Entry 8DO1 (electron microscopy, 3.01 A resolution); this record covers chains A and C of the 3 polymer chains in the assembly.

[Chain A]
Name: Protein transport protein Sec61 subunit alpha isoform 1
Source organism: Homo sapiens
Reference sequence: P61619 (S61A1_HUMAN); numbering as in UniProt (aligned over 1-476)
Amino-acid sequence (476 residues; row label = number of the first residue in the row):
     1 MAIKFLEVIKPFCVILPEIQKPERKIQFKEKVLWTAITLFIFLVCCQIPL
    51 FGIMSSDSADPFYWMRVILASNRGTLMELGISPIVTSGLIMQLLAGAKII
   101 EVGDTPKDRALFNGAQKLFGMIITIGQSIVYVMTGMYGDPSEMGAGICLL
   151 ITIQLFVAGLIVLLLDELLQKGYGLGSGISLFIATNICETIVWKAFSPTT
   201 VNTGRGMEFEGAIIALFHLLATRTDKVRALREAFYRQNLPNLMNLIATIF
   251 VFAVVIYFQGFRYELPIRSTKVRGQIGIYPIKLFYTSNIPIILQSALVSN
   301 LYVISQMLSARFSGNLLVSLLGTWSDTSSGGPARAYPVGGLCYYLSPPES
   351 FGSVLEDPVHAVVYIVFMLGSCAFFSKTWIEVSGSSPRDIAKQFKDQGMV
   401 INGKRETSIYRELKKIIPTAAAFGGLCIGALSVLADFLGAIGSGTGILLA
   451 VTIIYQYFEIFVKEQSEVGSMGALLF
Unresolved in the structure: 1-2, 326-333, 469-476
Construct notes: conflict Tyr263 (Val in P61619), Pro387 (Ala in P61619), Arg388 (Lys in P61619), Ile390 (Val in P61619), Asp396 (Glu in P61619), Gly398 (Gln in P61619), Lys414 (Asn in P61619), Lys415 (Arg in P61619), Ile416 (Tyr in P61619); engineered mutation Glu264 (Asp in P61619), Arg268 (Lys in P61619), Thr270 (Ala in P61619), Lys271 (Arg in P61619), Val272 (Tyr in P61619), Ile276 (Tyr in P61619), Gly277 (Asn in P61619), Ile278 (Thr in P61619), Phe394 (Leu in P61619), Ile401 (Met in P61619), Asn402 (Arg in P61619), Lys404 (His in P61619), Ile409 (Met in P61619), Tyr410 (Val in P61619), Arg411 (His in P61619)
Ligand contacts: Ipomoeassin F (SXF; [(1S,3R,4S,5R,6R,8R,10S,23R,24R,25R,26R)-5-acetyloxy-6-methyl-4,26-bis(oxidanyl)-17,20-bis(oxidanylidene)-10-pentyl-24-[(E)-3-phenylprop-2-enoyl]oxy-2,7,9,21,27-pentaoxatricyclo[21.3.1.03,8]heptacosan-25-yl] (E)-2-methylbut-2-enoate): Phe62, Met65, Ile68, Leu69, Leu79, Ile81, Ser82, Val85, Thr86, Gly88, Leu89, Gln92, Ile123, Gly126, Gln127, Val130, Tyr131, Ile183, Ile289, Ile292, Leu293, Ala296, Leu297, Asn300, Trp379, Leu449
UniProt features mapped onto this chain:
  - natural variant: Val67 (V67G: In ADTKD5), Val85 (V85D: In CVID15), Gln92 (Q92R: In SCN11), Thr185 (T185A: In ADTKD5), Glu381 to Phe476 (deletion: In CVID15)
  - mutagenesis: Tyr344 (Y344H: Reduces cotranslational translocation of APLN precursor/preproapelin)
What the authors report for this chain:
  - binding site for Ipomoeassin F: Gln127, Asn300
  - mutagenesis - Q127A, Q127L, N300A, N300L: decreased binding to Ipomoeassin F
  - mutagenesis - Q127L, N300L: decreased binding to ipomoeassin F
  - mutagenesis - Q127L, N300L: decreased binding to cotransin CP2
  - mutagenesis - Q127L, N300L: decreased binding to decatransin

[Chain C]
Name: Protein transport protein Sec61 subunit beta
Source organism: Homo sapiens
Reference sequence: P60468 (SC61B_HUMAN); residue numbers follow UniProt; this construct covers 1-96
Amino-acid sequence (96 residues; row label = number of the first residue in the row):
     1 MPGPTPSGTNVGSSGRSPSKAVAARAAGSTVRQRKNASCGTRSAGRTTSA
    51 GTGGMWRFYTEDSPGLKVGPVPVLVMSLLFIASVFMLHIWGKYTRS
Unresolved in the structure: 1-64
UniProt features mapped onto this chain:
  - modified residue: Pro2 (N-acetylproline), Ser7 (Phosphoserine), Thr9 (Phosphothreonine), Ser13 (Phosphoserine), Ser14 (Phosphoserine), Ser17 (Phosphoserine)
  - lipidation: Cys39 (S-palmitoyl cysteine)
  - mutagenesis: Cys39 (C39S: Abolishes S-acylation)

[How chain A and chain C interact]
Contacting residue pairs (40):
  Val14(A) - Gly65(C)
  Leu16(A) - Gly65(C)
  Leu16(A) - Leu66(C)
  Pro17(A) - Leu66(C)
  Glu18(A) - Gly65(C)
  Glu18(A) - Leu66(C)  hydrogen bond (backbone-backbone)
  Glu18(A) - Lys67(C)
  Glu18(A) - Val68(C)  hydrogen bond (backbone-backbone)
  Ile19(A) - Val68(C)
  Ile19(A) - Val73(C)  hydrophobic
  Gln20(A) - Lys67(C)
  Gln20(A) - Val68(C)  hydrogen bond (backbone-backbone)
  Gln20(A) - Gly69(C)
  Trp34(A) - Pro70(C)  hydrophobic
  Ile37(A) - Leu74(C)  hydrophobic
  Ile41(A) - Leu74(C)  hydrophobic
  Ile41(A) - Ser77(C)
  Val44(A) - Ile81(C)  hydrophobic
  Cys45(A) - Ile81(C)  hydrophobic
  Ile48(A) - Ile81(C)  hydrophobic
  Ile48(A) - Val84(C)  hydrophobic
  Ile48(A) - Phe85(C)  hydrophobic
  Pro49(A) - Val84(C)
  Pro49(A) - His88(C)
  Leu50(A) - His88(C)  hydrogen bond (backbone-side chain)
  Phe51(A) - Leu87(C)
  Phe51(A) - His88(C)
  Phe51(A) - Trp90(C)  hydrophobic
  Leu76(A) - Phe80(C)  hydrophobic
  Leu76(A) - Val84(C)  hydrophobic
  Gln154(A) - Phe80(C)
  Gln154(A) - Val84(C)
  Val157(A) - Phe80(C)  hydrophobic
  Ile161(A) - Ser77(C)
  Ile161(A) - Phe80(C)  hydrophobic
  Leu164(A) - Val73(C)  hydrophobic
  Leu165(A) - Val73(C)  hydrophobic
  Leu165(A) - Ser77(C)
  Leu168(A) - Pro70(C)  hydrophobic
  Tyr173(A) - Pro70(C)
Also at the interface, not in a pair above, chain A (25 interface residues in all): Lys21, Ala158
Also at the interface, not in a pair above, chain C (21 interface residues in all): Val71, Met76, Leu78, Gly91, Arg95

[Overview]
Chain A and chain C form an interface of 25 and 21 residues respectively; the contacts include 4 hydrogen
bonds. Among the polar pairs are Leu50(A)-His88(C), Glu18(A)-Leu66(C) and Glu18(A)-Val68(C). From the paper: a
binding site for Ipomoeassin F at Gln127(A) and Asn300(A); Q127A, Q127L and N300A of chain A, among others,
reduce binding to Ipomoeassin F.
Chain A is Protein transport protein Sec61 subunit alpha isoform 1 and chain C is Protein transport protein
Sec61 subunit beta, both from Homo sapiens; the structure, Cryo-EM structure of the human Sec61 complex
inhibited by ipomoeassin F, was determined by electron microscopy, deposited together with 8DNV, 8DNW, 8DNX,
8DNY, 8DNZ, 8DO0, 8DO2 and 8DO3.
